Entry 2FQE (X-ray diffraction, 1.92 A resolution); this record covers chain A.

# Chain A
Protein: Blue copper oxidase cueO
Organism: Escherichia coli
Notes: EC 1.-.-.-
UniProtKB: P36649 (CUEO_ECOLI); residues 29-516 here = UniProt positions 29-516
Amino-acid sequence (488 residues; each row starts with the number of its first residue):
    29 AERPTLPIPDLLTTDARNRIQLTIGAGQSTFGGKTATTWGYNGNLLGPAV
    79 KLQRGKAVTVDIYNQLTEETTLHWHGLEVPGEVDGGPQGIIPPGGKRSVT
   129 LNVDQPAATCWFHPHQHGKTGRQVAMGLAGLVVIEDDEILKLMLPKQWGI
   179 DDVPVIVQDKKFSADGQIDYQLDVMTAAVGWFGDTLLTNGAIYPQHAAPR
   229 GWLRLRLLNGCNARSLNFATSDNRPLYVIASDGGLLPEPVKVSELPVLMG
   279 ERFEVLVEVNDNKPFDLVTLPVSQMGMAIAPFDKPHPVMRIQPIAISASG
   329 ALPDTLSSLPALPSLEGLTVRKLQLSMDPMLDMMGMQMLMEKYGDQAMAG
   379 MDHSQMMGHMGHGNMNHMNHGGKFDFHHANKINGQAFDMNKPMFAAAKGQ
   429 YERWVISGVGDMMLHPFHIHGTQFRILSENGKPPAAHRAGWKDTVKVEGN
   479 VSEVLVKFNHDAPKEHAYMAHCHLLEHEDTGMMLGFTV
Unresolved in the structure: 29-30, 380-402
Metal / ion sites: Cu ion site 1: H101, H446; cu-O-cu linkage Cu: H103, H141, H143, H448, H499, H501; Na+: E266, D332; Cu ion site 2: H443, C500, H505
Residues lining bound ligands: cu-O-cu linkage (C2O): H101, H103, W139, H141, H143, H446, H448, H499, H501
Curated features (UniProtKB/Swiss-Prot):
  - binding site (Cu cation): H101, H103, H141, H143, H443, H446, H448, H499, C500, H501, H505

# Summary
Ligands of chain A: cu-O-cu linkage. The Cu ion site 1 is built by H101 and H446. H103, H141, H143, H448, H499
and H501 form the cu-O-cu linkage Cu site. UniProt lists 11 Cu cation-binding residues.
Chain A is Blue copper oxidase cueO (Escherichia coli); the structure, Crystal Structures of E. coli Laccase
CueO under different copper binding situations, was determined by X-ray diffraction (same publication as 2FQD,
2FQF and 2FQG).
